PDB entry 3X38 | X-ray diffraction, 1.80 A resolution | chains A and B

Chain A (and B):
Protein: Mitochondrial morphogenesis protein SLD7
Organism: Saccharomyces cerevisiae S288c
Notes: fragment: C-terminal domain; chain B of this document is another copy of the same molecule, construct and numbering; everything in this record applies to it too
UniProt: Q08457 (SLD7_YEAST); residue numbers follow UniProt; this construct covers 178-257
Sequence (89 residues; numbered 177 to 265; the number before each row is that of its first residue):
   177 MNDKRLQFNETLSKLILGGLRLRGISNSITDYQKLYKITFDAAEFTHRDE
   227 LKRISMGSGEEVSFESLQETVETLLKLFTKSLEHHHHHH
Disordered / not traced: 177-179, 258-265 (chain B: 177-179, 259-265)
Differences from the reference sequence: expression tag (177, 258-265)

How chain A and chain B interact:
Contacting residue pairs (28; chain A residue first):
  Asp207(A) - Arg224(B)  salt bridge
  Lys210(A) - Phe221(B)
  Leu211(A) - Phe221(B)  hydrophobic
  Ile214(A) - Asp217(B)
  Ile214(A) - Ala218(B)  hydrophobic
  Ile214(A) - Phe221(B)  hydrophobic
  Asp217(A) - Ile214(B)
  Ala218(A) - Ile214(B)  hydrophobic
  Ala218(A) - Phe254(B)
  Phe221(A) - Leu211(B)  hydrophobic
  Phe221(A) - Ile214(B)  hydrophobic
  Phe221(A) - Phe254(B)  hydrophobic
  Thr222(A) - Leu253(B)
  Thr222(A) - Phe254(B)
  Arg224(A) - Asp207(B)  salt bridge
  Arg224(A) - Phe254(B)  hydrogen bond (side chain-backbone)
  Arg224(A) - Leu258(B)
  Asp225(A) - Ser257(B)  hydrogen bond
  Asp225(A) - Leu258(B)
  Thr249(A) - Thr249(B)
  Leu250(A) - Leu253(B)  hydrophobic
  Leu253(A) - Thr222(B)
  Leu253(A) - Leu250(B)  hydrophobic
  Phe254(A) - Ala218(B)
  Phe254(A) - Phe221(B)  hydrophobic
  Phe254(A) - Thr222(B)
  Phe254(A) - Arg224(B)  hydrogen bond (backbone-side chain)
  Ser257(A) - Asp225(B)
Also at the interface, not in a pair above, chain A (16 interface residues in all): Thr246
Also at the interface, not in a pair above, chain B (17 interface residues in all): Lys210, Thr246

Overview:
16 residues of chain A face 17 of chain B across their interface, with 3 hydrogen bonds and 2 salt bridges.
Polar pairs include Asp207(A)-Arg224(B), Arg224(A)-Phe254(B) and Asp225(A)-Ser257(B).
Both chains are Mitochondrial morphogenesis protein SLD7 (Saccharomyces cerevisiae S288c). Entry 3X38 (Crystal
structure of the C-terminal domain of Sld7) was determined by X-ray diffraction.
